PDB entry 7KAN | electron microscopy, 3.70 A resolution | chains A and D of the 6 polymer chains in the assembly

[Chain A]
Protein: Protein transport channel Sec61 complex, alpha subunit (Sec61)
Source organism: Thermomyces lanuginosus
Chain sequence (480 residues; numbered 1 to 480; the number before each row is that of its first residue):
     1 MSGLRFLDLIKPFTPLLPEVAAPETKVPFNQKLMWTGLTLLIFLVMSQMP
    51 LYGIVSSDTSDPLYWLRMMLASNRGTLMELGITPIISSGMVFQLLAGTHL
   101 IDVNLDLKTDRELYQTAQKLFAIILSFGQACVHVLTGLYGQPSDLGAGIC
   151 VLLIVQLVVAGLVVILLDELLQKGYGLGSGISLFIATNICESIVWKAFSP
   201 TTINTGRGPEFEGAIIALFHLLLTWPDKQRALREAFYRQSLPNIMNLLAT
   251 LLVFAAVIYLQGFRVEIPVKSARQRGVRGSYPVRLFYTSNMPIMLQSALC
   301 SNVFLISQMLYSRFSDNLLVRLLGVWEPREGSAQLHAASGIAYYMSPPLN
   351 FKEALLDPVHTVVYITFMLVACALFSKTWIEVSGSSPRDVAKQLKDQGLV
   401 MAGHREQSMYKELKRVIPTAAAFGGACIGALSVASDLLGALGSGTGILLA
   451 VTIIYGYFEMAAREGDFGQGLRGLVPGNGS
Not modelled in the structure: 1-8, 100-105, 329-334, 467-480
Ligand contacts:
  - 1,2-diacyl-sn-glycero-3-phosphocholine (PC1), molecule 1: Pro62, Leu63, Thr83, Leu125, Gly128, Gln129, Thr136, Met309, Arg313
  - 1,2-diacyl-sn-glycero-3-phosphocholine (PC1), molecule 2: Met69, Ile86, Gln172, Ser179, Ile181, Ser182, Met291, Met294, Leu295, Asn302, Trp379

[Chain D]
Protein: Protein transport protein Sec63
Source organism: Thermomyces lanuginosus
Chain sequence (719 residues; row label = number of the first residue in the row; numbers below 1 keep their minus sign (Gly-14 is residue -14)):
   -14 GGSGGSGGSGGSGGSMSSREYNYDENGQFFPFFVLTLTGLVTLPLTYSLL
    36 KPPKKVESTAPRIKSDFKPQHDDIIQNQKRKRLRKERRVKRAIAVVVGWA
    86 IIGYMVYLIIVTRRTAPKIWDPYEILGISRSADERAIARRYKRLSLLYHP
   136 DKVRPDPSKNETMEMLNQRFVELTKAYKALTDEEIRNNYLQYGHPDGKQS
   186 YSIGIALPKLIIEEGSGKYVLMLYASLLGILLPYIVGRWWYGSQRYTREK
   236 VLAASAGNMFREYEGTMIGGPIVNALSTGEEYKEMLSGPKAEEGLAKVEK
   286 KVLALDEKILSAKDREVLRKIDNPVRRKALALLWAYLNRIDLEDPVLNEE
   336 KYEAGSIALSLTESFTAIALAFGNLIPIIGAYRISQCIVQAISPGSSPLL
   386 QLPYFTPKVVESVEGADVKTHLSVQKYLDMPEERRRSLTVGPGLLTEDQY
   436 NSAIAVAKQLPLFAISKAFFKVAGERVVTPSSLVQLVIKGRIIPPGSTGV
   486 PDVTEKDLEDIDPDEADVNAIIGRKGATKPSGKSGDENDGDRVQPPLAHA
   536 PYLPRDHPPRWHIFLADAKQGKIAVPPFTFTTFDKPIFDEQGKPTFNMQT
   586 LRMQFQAPPQVGNFSFVLHMISDSYMGFDVKQEITLQVEDPSKAAVLQEE
   636 DDISEPDEDSIAGQMQALKTGVPPKKKKVVESDDDESDTEGDEEDTSETD
   686 TETDTDEEGSGTGENLYFQ
Not modelled in the structure: -14 to 4, 36-44, 98-184, 481-526, 571-579, 626-704

[Chain A / chain D interface]
Pairs across the interface (30):
  Asn30(A) - Trp224(D)
  Gln31(A) - Trp225(D)
  Met34(A) - Trp224(D)  hydrophobic
  Trp35(A) - Trp225(D)  hydrophobic
  Val45(A) - Tyr209(D)
  Phe198(A) - Leu25(D)  hydrophobic
  Pro200(A) - Ala191(D)
  Thr201(A) - Gly189(D)
  Thr202(A) - Ile188(D)
  Thr202(A) - Gly189(D)  hydrogen bond (backbone-backbone)
  Ile203(A) - Tyr186(D)
  Ile203(A) - Ser187(D)
  Ile203(A) - Ile188(D)  hydrophobic
  Asn204(A) - Tyr186(D)
  Asn204(A) - Ser187(D)  hydrogen bond (backbone-backbone)
  Thr205(A) - Ser185(D)
  Pro209(A) - Phe14(D)  hydrophobic
  Phe211(A) - Phe14(D)
  Phe211(A) - Ala191(D)  hydrophobic
  Ile216(A) - Thr21(D)
  Phe219(A) - Leu20(D)  hydrophobic
  Phe219(A) - Thr21(D)
  His220(A) - Phe14(D)
  Leu223(A) - Phe17(D)  hydrophobic
  Gln274(A) - Ser466(D)
  Arg275(A) - Glu460(D)  salt bridge
  Arg275(A) - Thr464(D)
  Arg275(A) - Ser467(D)
  Arg275(A) - Leu468(D)
  Gly276(A) - Ala458(D)
Also at the interface, not in a pair above, chain A (27 interface residues in all): Leu38, Leu41, Met49, Gly206, Ile215, Thr224
Also at the interface, not in a pair above, chain D (28 interface residues in all): Tyr6, Phe18, Ile190, Leu213, Leu217, Val221, Val457, Gln591

[In short]
The interface between chain A and chain D involves 27 residues on one side and 28 on the other, with 2
hydrogen bonds and 1 salt bridge. Polar pairs include Arg275(A)-Glu460(D), Thr202(A)-Gly189(D) and
Asn204(A)-Ser187(D). Bound to chain A: 1,2-diacyl-sn-glycero-3-phosphocholine.
Here chain A is Protein transport channel Sec61 complex, alpha subunit (Sec61) and chain D is Protein
transport protein Sec63, both from Thermomyces lanuginosus. Entry 7KAN (Cryo-EM structure of the Sec complex
from T. lanuginosus, Sec62-lacking mutant (Delta Sec62)) was determined by electron microscopy together with
7KAH, 7KAI, 7KAJ, 7KAK, 7KAL, 7KAM and 8 further entries from the same study.
